PDB entry 5M3T | X-ray diffraction, 2.02 A resolution | chains A and B

[Chain A (and B)]
Name: CD81 antigen
Organism: Homo sapiens
Notes: fragment: LEL domain; chain B of this document is another copy of the same molecule, construct and numbering; everything in this record applies to it too
UniProt: P60033 (CD81_HUMAN); residues 112-201 here = UniProt positions 112-201
Chain sequence (101 residues; row label = number of the first residue in the row):
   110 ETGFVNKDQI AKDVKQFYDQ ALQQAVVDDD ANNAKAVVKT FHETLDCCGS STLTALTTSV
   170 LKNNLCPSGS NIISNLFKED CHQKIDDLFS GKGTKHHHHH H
Not modelled in the structure: 110-113, 203-210 (chain B: 110-111, 205-210)
Construct notes: expression tag (110-111, 202-210)
Disulfides: C156-C190, C157-C175
Curated features (UniProtKB/Swiss-Prot):
  - site (Important for interaction with integrin): K116, K144, K148
  - mutagenesis: K116 (K116E: Reduces binding to integrin), I119 (I119A: No effect on integrin binding), K121 (K121E: No effect on integrin binding), K124 (K124E: No effect on integrin binding), F126 (F126A: No effect on integrin binding), K144 (K144E: Reduces binding to integrin; when associated with E-148), K148 (K148E: Reduces binding to integrin; when associated with E-144), F186 (F186A: No effect on integrin binding), K187 (K187E: No effect on integrin binding), E188 (E188K/Q: Strongly reduced affinity for HCV protein E2; when associated with E-196; E188K: Mildly reduced affinity for HCV protein E2), D196 (D196E: Strongly reduced affinity for HCV protein E2; when associated with K-188 or Q-188; D196K/Q/R: Strongly reduced affinity for HCV protein E2)

[Chain A / chain B interface]
Pairs across the interface (44; chain A residue first):
  V114(A) - D122(B)
  V114(A) - Q125(B)
  V114(A) - F126(B)  hydrophobic
  V114(A) - Q129(B)
  K116(A) - F126(B)
  I119(A) - I119(B)  hydrophobic
  I119(A) - D122(B)
  I119(A) - V123(B)  hydrophobic
  D122(A) - V114(B)
  D122(A) - I119(B)
  V123(A) - I119(B)  hydrophobic
  V123(A) - V123(B)  hydrophobic
  V123(A) - F198(B)  hydrophobic
  Q125(A) - G112(B)
  Q125(A) - V114(B)
  F126(A) - V114(B)  hydrophobic
  F126(A) - K116(B)
  F126(A) - F198(B)
  Q129(A) - F113(B)
  Q129(A) - V114(B)  hydrogen bond (side chain-backbone)
  N142(A) - S199(B)
  A145(A) - G200(B)
  V146(A) - F198(B)
  V146(A) - S199(B)
  V146(A) - G200(B)
  T149(A) - L197(B)
  T149(A) - G200(B)  hydrogen bond (side chain-backbone)
  T149(A) - G202(B)
  F150(A) - L197(B)
  F150(A) - F198(B)  hydrophobic
  T153(A) - T153(B)
  T153(A) - L154(B)
  T153(A) - T203(B)  hydrogen bond
  L197(A) - T149(B)
  L197(A) - F150(B)
  F198(A) - F126(B)
  F198(A) - V146(B)
  F198(A) - F150(B)  hydrophobic
  S199(A) - N142(B)
  S199(A) - V146(B)
  G200(A) - A145(B)
  G200(A) - V146(B)
  G200(A) - T149(B)  hydrogen bond (backbone-side chain)
  G202(A) - T149(B)  hydrogen bond (backbone-side chain)
Other interface residues (no listed pair), chain A (22 interface residues in all): L154, D196, K201
Other interface residues (no listed pair), chain B (25 interface residues in all): D196, K201

[Overview]
22 residues of chain A face 25 of chain B across their interface, with 5 hydrogen bonds. Polar contacts
include Q129(A)-V114(B), T149(A)-G200(B) and T153(A)-T203(B). UniProt lists 11 mutagenesis sites on chain A.
Both chains are CD81 antigen (Homo sapiens). Entry 5M3T (Structural tuning of CD81LEL (space group P64)) was
determined by X-ray diffraction together with 5M2C, 5M33, 5M3D and 5M4R from the same study.
